Entry 1FN0 (X-ray diffraction, 2.00 A resolution); this record covers chain A.

# Chain A
Protein: Chymotrypsin inhibitor 3
From: Psophocarpus tetragonolobus
UniProt: P10822 (ICW3_PSOTE); residues 4-186 here correspond to UniProt positions 25-207 (UniProt number = residue number + 21)
Amino-acid sequence (186 residues; each row starts with the number of its first residue):
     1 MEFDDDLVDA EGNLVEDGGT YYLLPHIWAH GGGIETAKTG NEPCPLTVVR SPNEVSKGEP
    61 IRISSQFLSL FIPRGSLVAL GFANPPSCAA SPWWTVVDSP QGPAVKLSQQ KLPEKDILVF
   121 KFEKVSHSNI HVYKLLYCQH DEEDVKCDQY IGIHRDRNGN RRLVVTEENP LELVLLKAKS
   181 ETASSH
Not modelled in the structure: 1-3, 181-186
Sequence notes: cloning artifact (1-3); engineered mutation D17 (Asn38 in P10822)
Disulfide bonds: C44-C88, C138-C147

# In short
Chain A is Chymotrypsin inhibitor 3 (Psophocarpus tetragonolobus); the structure, Structure of a mutant winged
bean chymotrypsin inhibitor protein, N14D, was determined by X-ray diffraction (same publication as 1FMZ and
1EYL).
